PDB entry 5TLE | X-ray diffraction, 1.58 A resolution | chains B and C of the 4 polymer chains in the assembly

[Chain B (and C)]
Protein: Fructose-bisphosphate aldolase A
Organism: Oryctolagus cuniculus
Notes: EC 4.1.2.13; chain C of this document is another copy of the same molecule, construct and numbering; everything in this record applies to it too
UniProt: P00883 (ALDOA_RABIT); residues 1-363 here correspond to UniProt positions 2-364 (UniProt number = residue number + 1)
Chain sequence (363 residues; each row starts with the number of its first residue):
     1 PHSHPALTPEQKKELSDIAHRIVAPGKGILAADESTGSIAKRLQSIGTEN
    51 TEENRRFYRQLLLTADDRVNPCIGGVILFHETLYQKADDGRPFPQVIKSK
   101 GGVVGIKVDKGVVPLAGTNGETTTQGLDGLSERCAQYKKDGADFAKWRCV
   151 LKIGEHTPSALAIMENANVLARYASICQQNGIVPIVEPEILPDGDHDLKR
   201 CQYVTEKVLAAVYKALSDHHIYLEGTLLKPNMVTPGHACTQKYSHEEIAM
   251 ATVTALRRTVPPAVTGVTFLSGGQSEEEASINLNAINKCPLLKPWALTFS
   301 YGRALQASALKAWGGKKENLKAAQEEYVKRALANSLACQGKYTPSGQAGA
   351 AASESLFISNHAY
Unresolved in the structure: 345-358 (chain C: 347-358)
Curated features (UniProtKB/Swiss-Prot):
  - active site: Glu-187 (Proton acceptor), Lys-229 (Schiff-base intermediate with dihydroxyacetone-P)
  - binding site (beta-D-fructose 1,6-bisphosphate): Arg-42, Ser-271 to Gly-273, Ser-300, Arg-303
  - site: Cys-72 (Essential for substrate cleavage), Lys-107 (Essential for substrate cleavage), Lys-146 (Alkylation inactivates the enzyme), His-361 (Alkylation inactivates the enzyme), Tyr-363 (Necessary for preference for fructose 1,6-bisphosphate over fructose 1-phosphate)
  - modified residue: Thr-8 (Phosphothreonine), Ser-35 (Phosphoserine), Ser-38 (Phosphoserine), Lys-41 (N6-acetyllysine), Ser-45 (Phosphoserine), Lys-98 (N6-(2-hydroxyisobutyryl)lysine), Lys-107 (N6-acetyllysine), Lys-110 (N6-acetyllysine), Ser-131 (Phosphoserine), Lys-146 (N6-(2-hydroxyisobutyryl)lysine), Ser-271 (Phosphoserine), Lys-311 (N6-malonyllysine), Lys-329 (N6-acetyllysine), Asn-360 (Deamidated asparagine)
  - cross-link: Lys-41 (Glycyl lysine isopeptide (Lys-Gly) (interchain with G-Cter in SUMO1))
Ligand contacts: RD1 ({[6-(phosphonooxy)naphthalen-2-yl]methylene}bis(phosphonic acid)): Ala-31, Asp-33, Glu-34, Ser-35, Ser-38, Arg-42, Lys-107, Lys-146, Arg-148, Glu-187, Lys-229, Leu-270, Ser-271, Gly-272, Ser-300, Tyr-301, Gly-302, Arg-303, Ala-304

[Chain B / chain C interface]
Contacting residue pairs - 70 pairs, chain B then chain C:
  Pro-1(B) / Pro-158(C)
  Pro-1(B) / Ile-163(C)
  Pro-1(B) / Arg-200(C)  hydrogen bond (backbone-side chain)
  Pro-1(B) / Tyr-203(C)  hydrophobic
  Pro-1(B) / Val-204(C)
  His-2(B) / Glu-155(C)  hydrogen bond (side chain-backbone)
  His-2(B) / Arg-200(C)
  His-2(B) / Tyr-203(C)  hydrogen bond (backbone-side chain)
  Ser-3(B) / Tyr-203(C)
  Pro-9(B) / His-361(C)
  Lys-12(B) / His-361(C)
  Lys-12(B) / Tyr-363(C)  hydrogen bond (side chain-backbone)
  Lys-13(B) / His-361(C)
  Ser-16(B) / His-361(C)
  Glu-155(B) / His-2(C)  salt bridge
  Pro-158(B) / Pro-1(C)
  Ile-163(B) / Pro-1(C)
  Arg-200(B) / Pro-1(C)  hydrogen bond (side chain-backbone)
  Arg-200(B) / His-2(C)  hydrogen bond
  Tyr-203(B) / Pro-1(C)  hydrophobic
  Tyr-203(B) / His-2(C)  hydrogen bond (side chain-backbone)
  Tyr-203(B) / Ser-3(C)
  Tyr-203(B) / His-220(C)
  Val-204(B) / Pro-1(C)
  Lys-207(B) / Ser-217(C)  hydrogen bond (side chain-backbone)
  Lys-207(B) / His-220(C)  hydrogen bond
  Ala-210(B) / Lys-214(C)
  Ala-210(B) / Ser-217(C)
  Ala-211(B) / Lys-214(C)
  Lys-214(B) / Ala-210(C)
  Lys-214(B) / Ala-211(C)
  Lys-214(B) / Lys-214(C)
  Ser-217(B) / Lys-207(C)  hydrogen bond (backbone-side chain)
  Ser-217(B) / Ala-210(C)
  His-220(B) / Tyr-203(C)  hydrogen bond
  His-220(B) / Lys-207(C)  hydrogen bond
  Tyr-222(B) / Arg-258(C)
  Tyr-222(B) / His-361(C)
  Leu-223(B) / Arg-258(C)
  Glu-224(B) / Arg-258(C)  salt bridge
  Arg-257(B) / Pro-261(C)
  Arg-257(B) / Pro-262(C)
  Arg-257(B) / Ala-263(C)  hydrogen bond (backbone-backbone)
  Arg-258(B) / Tyr-222(C)
  Arg-258(B) / Leu-223(C)
  Arg-258(B) / Glu-224(C)  salt bridge
  Arg-258(B) / Pro-261(C)
  Arg-258(B) / Ala-263(C)
  Thr-259(B) / Pro-261(C)
  Val-260(B) / Pro-262(C)
  Pro-261(B) / Arg-257(C)
  Pro-261(B) / Arg-258(C)
  Pro-261(B) / Thr-259(C)
  Pro-262(B) / Arg-257(C)
  Pro-262(B) / Val-260(C)
  Pro-262(B) / Pro-262(C)
  Pro-262(B) / Pro-294(C)  hydrophobic
  Pro-262(B) / Trp-295(C)  hydrophobic
  Ala-263(B) / Arg-257(C)  hydrogen bond (backbone-backbone)
  Ala-263(B) / Arg-258(C)
  Leu-292(B) / Pro-294(C)  hydrophobic
  Pro-294(B) / Pro-262(C)  hydrophobic
  Pro-294(B) / Leu-292(C)  hydrophobic
  Trp-295(B) / Pro-262(C)  hydrophobic
  His-361(B) / Pro-9(C)
  His-361(B) / Lys-12(C)
  His-361(B) / Lys-13(C)
  His-361(B) / Ser-16(C)
  His-361(B) / Tyr-222(C)  hydrogen bond
  Tyr-363(B) / Lys-12(C)  hydrogen bond (backbone-side chain)
Also at the interface, not in a pair above, chain B (38 interface residues in all): Asp-17, Gly-154, Thr-254, Ala-362
Also at the interface, not in a pair above, chain C (39 interface residues in all): Asp-17, Gly-154, Thr-157, Thr-254, Ala-362

[Summary]
Chain B and chain C form an interface of 38 and 39 residues respectively; the contacts include 16 hydrogen
bonds and 3 salt bridges. Polar pairs include Glu-155(B)/His-2(C), Glu-224(B)/Arg-258(C) and
Pro-1(B)/Arg-200(C). Ligands of chain B: compound RD1.
Chain B and chain C are both Fructose-bisphosphate aldolase A (Oryctolagus cuniculus); the structure,
Fructose-1,6-bisphosphate aldolase from rabbit muscle in complex with the inhibitor 2-phosphate-naphthalene
6-bisphosphonate, was determined by X-ray diffraction (same publication as 5TLH, 5TLW and 5TLZ).
